3RZC - chains C and D of the 4 polymer chains in the assembly; structure by X-ray diffraction, 2.80 A resolution.

[Chain C]
Protein: Valpha14
Organism: Mus musculus, Homo sapiens
Chain sequence (209 residues; each row starts with the number of its first residue; note: 3 numbers in that range are skipped by the numbering (no residue carries them; nothing is unmodelled there); numbers below 1 keep their minus sign (Met-1 is residue -1)):
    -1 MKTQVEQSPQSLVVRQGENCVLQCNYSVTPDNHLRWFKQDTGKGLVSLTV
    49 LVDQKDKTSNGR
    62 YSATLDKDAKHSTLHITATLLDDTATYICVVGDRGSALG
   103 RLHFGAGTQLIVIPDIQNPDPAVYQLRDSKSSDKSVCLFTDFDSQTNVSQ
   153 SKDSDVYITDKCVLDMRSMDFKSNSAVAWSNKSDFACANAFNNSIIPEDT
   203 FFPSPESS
Not modelled in the structure: -1 to 0, 185, 207-210
Disulfide bonds: Cys22-Cys90, Cys139-Cys189
Ligand contacts: Isoglobotrihexosylceramide (LGN; N-[(2S,3R,4E)-1-{[alpha-D-galactopyranosyl-(1->3)-beta-D-galactopyranosyl-(1->4)-beta-D-glucopyranosyl]oxy}-3-hydroxyoctadec-4-en-2-yl]hexacosanamide): Pro28, Asn30, Val50, Lys68, Asp94, Arg95, Gly96
From the paper describing this entry:
  - binding site for Isoglobotrihexosylceramide: Asn30, Val50, Lys68, Gly96

[Chain D]
Protein: Vbeta8.2
Organism: Mus musculus, Homo sapiens
Chain sequence (241 residues; row label = number of the first residue in the row; numbering starts at 0):
     0 MEAAVTQSPRNKVAVTGGKVTLSCNQTNNHNNMYWYRQDTGHGLRLIHYS
    50 YGAGSTEKGDIPDGYKASRPSQENFSLILELATPSQTSVYFCASGDEGYT
   100 QYFGPGTRLLVLEDLRNVTPPKVSLFEPSKAEISHTQKATLVCLATGFYP
   150 DHVELSWWVNGKEVHSGVCTDPQPLKEQPALNDSRYSLSSRLRVSATFWQ
   200 NPRNHFRCQVQFYGLSENDEWTQDRAKPVTQIVSAEAWGRA
Not modelled in the structure: 0-1
Disulfide bonds: Cys23-Cys91, Cys142-Cys207

[Chain C / chain D interface]
Inter-chain disulfides: Cys164(C)-Cys168(D)
Pairs across the interface - 95 pairs, chain C then chain D:
  Asn30(C) with Tyr98(D)
  His31(C) with Tyr98(D)
  Arg33(C) with Tyr98(D); Thr99(D)
  Phe35(C) with Phe102(D), hydrophobic
  Gln37(C) with Gln37(D), hydrogen bond; Phe90(D)
  Gly40(C) with Arg107(D)
  Gly42(C) with Phe90(D); Pro104(D)
  Leu43(C) with Leu43(D), hydrophobic; Phe102(D), hydrophobic
  Val50(C) with Tyr98(D)
  Ile89(C) with Gln37(D)
  Arg95(C) with Tyr98(D)
  Gly96(C) with Tyr98(D)
  Ser97(C) with Glu96(D); Gly97(D); Tyr98(D)
  Ala98(C) with Asn31(D); Tyr33(D); Asp95(D); Glu96(D), hydrogen bond (backbone-backbone); Gly97(D), hydrogen bond (backbone-backbone)
  Arg103(C) with Tyr48(D), hydrogen bond
  Leu104(C) with Tyr35(D); Gln100(D); Phe102(D), hydrophobic
  Phe106(C) with Tyr35(D), hydrophobic; Gly42(D); Leu43(D); Phe102(D), hydrophobic
  Gly107(C) with Gly42(D)
  Ala108(C) with His41(D); Gly42(D)
  Asp122(C) with His134(D), salt bridge
  Tyr126(C) with Ser128(D); Ala130(D); Glu131(D); His134(D); Thr135(D)
  Gln127(C) with Ser128(D)
  Leu128(C) with Phe125(D); Glu126(D); Thr139(D); Val141(D), hydrophobic
  Arg129(C) with Phe125(D); Glu126(D), hydrogen bond (backbone-backbone)
  Asp130(C) with Ser123(D), hydrogen bond; Leu124(D); Phe125(D)
  Ser131(C) with Leu124(D), hydrogen bond (backbone-backbone); Glu126(D); Glu235(D); Ala236(D)
  Lys132(C) with Glu235(D), salt bridge
  Lys136(C) with Phe125(D)
  Ser137(C) with Phe125(D)
  Val138(C) with Phe125(D), hydrophobic
  Leu140(C) with Thr139(D)
  Asp143(C) with Thr135(D); Arg192(D), salt bridge
  Tyr159(C) with Leu174(D), hydrophobic; Glu176(D), hydrogen bond (side chain-backbone)
  Ile160(C) with Leu174(D)
  Thr161(C) with Asp170(D); Leu174(D); Ser188(D); Arg190(D), hydrogen bond
  Asp162(C) with Arg190(D)
  Cys164(C) with Cys168(D), disulfide; Thr169(D); Arg190(D)
  Val165(C) with Cys168(D)
  Leu166(C) with Gly166(D); Cys168(D), hydrophobic; Arg192(D)
  Asp167(C) with Ser165(D); Gly166(D), hydrogen bond (backbone-backbone)
  Met168(C) with Ser165(D); Gly166(D); Arg192(D); Val193(D)
  Arg169(C) with Ser165(D), hydrogen bond (backbone-side chain)
  Met171(C) with Ser194(D)
  Phe173(C) with Lys137(D); Arg192(D)
  Ser175(C) with Arg192(D), hydrogen bond
  Ser177(C) with Arg190(D), hydrogen bond
  Ala178(C) with Arg190(D)
  Val179(C) with Val141(D), hydrophobic; Ser188(D); Arg190(D)
  Trp181(C) with Leu143(D), hydrophobic
  Pro205(C) with Ala130(D), hydrophobic
Other interface residues (no listed pair), chain C (56 interface residues in all): Lys41, Val48, Gly100, Thr142, Ser156, Phe203
Other interface residues (no listed pair), chain D (53 interface residues in all): Gly40, Leu45, Tyr50, Asp59, Pro127, Val167, Lys175, Ser186

[Overview]
The interface between chain C and chain D involves 56 residues on one side and 53 on the other, with 1
disulfide bond, 13 hydrogen bonds and 3 salt bridges. Polar contacts include Asp122(C)-His134(D),
Lys132(C)-Glu235(D) and Asp143(C)-Arg192(D). Chain C binds Isoglobotrihexosylceramide. From the paper: a
binding site for Isoglobotrihexosylceramide at Asn30(C), Val50(C) and Lys68(C) among others.
Chain C is Valpha14 and chain D is Vbeta8.2, both from Mus musculus, Homo sapiens; the structure, Structure of
the self-antigen iGb3 bound to mouse CD1d and in complex with the iNKT TCR, was determined by X-ray
diffraction.
